Entry 7ERN (X-ray diffraction, 2.05 A resolution); this record covers chains C and D of the 4 polymer chains in the assembly.

== Chain C (and D) ==
Molecule: D-tagatose 3-epimerase
Source organism: Agrobacterium sp. SUL3
Notes: EC 5.1.3.-; chain D of this document is another copy of the same molecule, construct and numbering; everything in this record applies to it too
UniProt: A0A0L6K0Q2 (A0A0L6K0Q2_9RHIZ); numbering as in UniProt (aligned over 1-282)
Sequence (284 residues; row label = number of the first residue in the row):
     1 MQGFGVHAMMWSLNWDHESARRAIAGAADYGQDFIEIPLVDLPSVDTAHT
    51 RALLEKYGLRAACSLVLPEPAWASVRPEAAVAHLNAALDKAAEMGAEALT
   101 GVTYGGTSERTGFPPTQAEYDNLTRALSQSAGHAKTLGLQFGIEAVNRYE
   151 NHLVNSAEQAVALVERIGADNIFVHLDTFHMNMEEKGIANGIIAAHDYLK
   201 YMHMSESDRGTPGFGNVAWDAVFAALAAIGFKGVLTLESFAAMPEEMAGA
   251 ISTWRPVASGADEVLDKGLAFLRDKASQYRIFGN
Construct notes: expression tag (283-284)
Ion coordination: Mg2+: Glu-144, Asp-177, Glu-238 (together with D-fructose)
Small-molecule neighbours: D-fructose (FUD): His-7, Met-9, Glu-36, Pro-38, Ser-64, Leu-65, Val-66, Gly-101, Val-102, Thr-107, Glu-144, Val-146, Glu-150, Asp-177, His-180, His-203, Arg-209, Glu-238
Reported in the primary citation:
  - catalytic residues: Glu-144, Asp-177, His-203, Glu-238
  - binding site for D-fructose: His-7, Ser-64, Glu-144, Glu-150, His-180, His-203, Arg-209
  - mutagenesis - P38N, P38N/Y201L (3.87-fold), P38N/V102A/Y201L (4.52-fold), P38N/V102A/Y201L/I251R (6.3-fold), P38N/V102A/Y201L/S207N/I251R (6.28-fold), V102A, V102I, T107N, Y201L, Y201V, T236K: increased catalytic activity on D-fructose
  - mutagenesis - P38N/V102A/Y201L/S207N/I251R (2.5-fold), P38N/V102A/Y201L, P38N/V102A/Y201L/S207N: increased stability

== How chain C and chain D interact ==
Contacting residue pairs (20):
  Glu-158(C) / Arg-280(D)  salt bridge
  Lys-186(C) / Gln-278(D)  hydrogen bond (backbone-side chain)
  Gly-187(C) / Gln-278(D)
  Gly-187(C) / Tyr-279(D)
  Ala-189(C) / Ala-224(D)  hydrophobic
  Asn-190(C) / Gln-278(D)  hydrogen bond (side chain-backbone)
  Asn-190(C) / Tyr-279(D)
  Ile-193(C) / Ala-224(D)
  Ile-193(C) / Ala-227(D)  hydrophobic
  Ile-193(C) / Ala-228(D)  hydrophobic
  Ala-224(C) / Ala-189(D)  hydrophobic
  Ala-224(C) / Ile-193(D)
  Ala-228(C) / Ile-193(D)  hydrophobic
  Ala-228(C) / Ala-228(D)  hydrophobic
  Gln-278(C) / Lys-186(D)  hydrogen bond (side chain-backbone)
  Gln-278(C) / Gly-187(D)
  Gln-278(C) / Asn-190(D)  hydrogen bond (backbone-side chain)
  Tyr-279(C) / Gly-187(D)
  Tyr-279(C) / Asn-190(D)
  Arg-280(C) / Glu-158(D)  salt bridge
Also at the interface, not in a pair above, chain C (14 interface residues in all): Ala-221, Ala-227, Ile-229
Also at the interface, not in a pair above, chain D (14 interface residues in all): Ala-221, Ile-229

== Overview ==
Chain C and chain D each contribute 14 residues to their interface, with 4 hydrogen bonds and 2 salt bridges.
Polar pairs include Glu-158(C)/Arg-280(D), Lys-186(C)/Gln-278(D) and Asn-190(C)/Gln-278(D). From the paper:
catalytic residues Glu-144(C), Asp-177(C) and His-203(C) among others; P38N, P38N/Y201L and P38N/V102A/Y201L
of chain C, among others, increase catalytic activity on D-fructose; 12 substitutions were tested in all.
Chain C and chain D are both D-tagatose 3-epimerase (Agrobacterium sp. SUL3); the structure, Crystal structure
of D-allulose 3-epimerase with D-fructose from Agrobacterium sp. SUL3, was determined by X-ray diffraction,
deposited together with 7ERM and 7ERO.
